PDB entry 3D2U | X-ray diffraction, 2.21 A resolution | chains B and D of the 4 polymer chains in the assembly

# Chain B
Name: Beta-2-microglobulin
Source organism: Homo sapiens
Reference sequence: P61769 (B2MG_HUMAN); residues 1-99 here correspond to UniProt positions 21-119 (UniProt number = residue number + 20)
Sequence (99 residues; row label = number of the first residue in the row):
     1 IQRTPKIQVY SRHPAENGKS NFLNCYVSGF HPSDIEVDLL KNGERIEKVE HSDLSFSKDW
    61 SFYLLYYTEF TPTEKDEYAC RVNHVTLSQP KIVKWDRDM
Disulfides: Cys25-Cys80
Swiss-Prot annotation at these positions:
  - modified residue: Gln2 (Pyrrolidone carboxylic acid)
  - glycosylation: Ile1 (N-linked (Glc) (glycation) isoleucine), Lys19 (N-linked (Glc) (glycation) lysine), Lys41 (N-linked (Glc) (glycation) lysine), Lys48 (N-linked (Glc) (glycation) lysine), Lys58 (N-linked (Glc) (glycation) lysine), Lys91 (N-linked (Glc) (glycation) lysine), Lys94 (N-linked (Glc) (glycation) lysine)

# Chain D
Name: Leukocyte immunoglobulin-like receptor subfamily B member 1
Source organism: Homo sapiens
Notes: fragment: Ig-like C2-type 1 and C2-type 2 domains
Reference sequence: Q8NHL6 (LIRB1_HUMAN); residues 1-198 here correspond to UniProt positions 24-221 (UniProt number = residue number + 23)
Sequence (198 residues; numbered 1 to 198; the number before each row is that of its first residue):
     1 GHLPKPTLWA EPGSVITQGS PVTLRCQGGQ ETQEYRLYRE KKTAPWITRI PQELVKKGQF
    61 PIPSITWEHA GRYRCYYGSD TAGRSESSDP LELVVTGAYI KPTLSAQPSP VVNSGGNVTL
   121 QCDSQVAFDG FILCKEGEDE HPQCLNSQPH ARGSSRAIFS VGPVSPSRRW WYRCYAYDSN
   181 SPYEWSLPSD LLELLVLG
Unresolved in the structure: 1-3, 137-142, 148-154
Disulfides: Cys26-Cys75, Cys122-Cys174, Cys134-Cys144
Sequence notes: variant Pro45 (Leu68 in Q8NHL6), Thr119 (Ile142 in Q8NHL6), Ile132 (Ser155 in Q8NHL6)
From the paper describing this entry:
  - conformationally variable residues (order/disorder transition): Gln148 to Ser154

# How chain B and chain D interact
Pairs across the interface (23):
  Ile1(B) - Ser124(D)
  Ile1(B) - Gln125(D)
  Ile1(B) - Val126(D)
  Ile1(B) - Ala127(D)
  Ile1(B) - Ser155(D)
  Gln2(B) - Gln125(D)  hydrogen bond (backbone-backbone)
  Gln2(B) - Val126(D)
  Gln2(B) - Ala127(D)  hydrogen bond (backbone-backbone)
  Arg3(B) - Ala127(D)
  Thr4(B) - Tyr99(D)
  Thr4(B) - Val126(D)
  Val85(B) - Ile100(D)
  Thr86(B) - Tyr99(D)
  Thr86(B) - Ile100(D)  hydrogen bond (backbone-backbone)
  Thr86(B) - Val126(D)
  Leu87(B) - Ala98(D)
  Leu87(B) - Ile100(D)
  Ser88(B) - Gly97(D)  hydrogen bond (side chain-backbone)
  Ser88(B) - Ala98(D)  hydrogen bond (side chain-backbone)
  Ser88(B) - Leu187(D)
  Gln89(B) - Gln18(D)  hydrogen bond
  Lys91(B) - Tyr99(D)
  Lys91(B) - Glu184(D)  salt bridge
Also at the interface, not in a pair above, chain B (11 interface residues in all): Ile92
Also at the interface, not in a pair above, chain D (15 interface residues in all): Trp67, Glu68, Phe128
From the paper, about this interface:
  - specific contacts: Gln18(D)-Gln89(B), Gly97(D)-Ser88(B), Ala98(D)-Leu87(B), Ala98(D)-Ser88(B), Tyr99(D)-Thr4(B), Tyr99(D)-Thr86(B), Tyr99(D)-Lys91(B), Ile100(D)-Val85(B), Ile100(D)-Thr86(B), Ser124(D)-Ile1(B), Gln125(D)-Ile1(B), Gln125(D)-Gln2(B), Val126(D)-Ile1(B), Val126(D)-Gln2(B), Val126(D)-Thr4(B), Val126(D)-Thr86(B), Ala127(D)-Ile1(B), Ala127(D)-Gln2(B), Ala127(D)-Arg3(B), Ser155(D)-Ile1(B), Glu184(D)-Lys91(B), Leu187(D)-Ser88(B)

# Overview
11 residues of chain B face 15 of chain D across their interface; the contacts include 6 hydrogen bonds and 1
salt bridge. Among the polar pairs are Lys91(B)-Glu184(D), Ser88(B)-Gly97(D) and Ser88(B)-Ala98(D). The
authors report contacts between Gln18(D) and Gln89(B), Gly97(D) and Ser88(B) and Ala98(D) and Leu87(B) among
others. From the paper: conformational variability at Gln148(D).
Chain B is Beta-2-microglobulin and chain D is Leukocyte immunoglobulin-like receptor subfamily B member 1,
both from Homo sapiens; the structure, Structure of UL18, a Peptide-Binding Viral MHC Mimic, Bound to a Host
Inhibitory Receptor, was determined by X-ray diffraction.
